PDB entry 6VX4 | electron microscopy, 3.12 A resolution | chains C and A of the 9 polymer chains in the assembly

[Chain C (and A)]
Name: Pertussis like toxin subunit B
From: Salmonella enterica subsp. enterica serovar Typhi str. CT18
Notes: chain A of this document is another copy of the same molecule, construct and numbering; everything in this record applies to it too
UniProtKB: A0A286LNT9 (A0A286LNT9_SALET); residues 24-137 here = UniProt positions 24-137
Amino-acid sequence (114 residues; each row starts with the number of its first residue):
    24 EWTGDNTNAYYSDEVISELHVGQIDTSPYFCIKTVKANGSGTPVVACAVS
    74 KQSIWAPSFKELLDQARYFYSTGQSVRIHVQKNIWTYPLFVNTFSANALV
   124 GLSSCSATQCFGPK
Disulfides: Cys-54/Cys-70, Cys-128/Cys-133

[How chain C and chain A interact]
Pairs across the interface (69; chain C residue first):
  Glu-24(C) / Gln-46(A)  hydrogen bond
  Glu-24(C) / Ile-47(A)
  Glu-24(C) / Asp-48(A)  hydrogen bond (backbone-backbone)
  Glu-24(C) / Thr-49(A)
  Trp-25(C) / Gln-46(A)
  Trp-25(C) / Ile-47(A)
  Trp-25(C) / Tyr-52(A)  hydrogen bond
  Trp-25(C) / Leu-112(A)
  Trp-25(C) / Phe-113(A)
  Trp-25(C) / Thr-116(A)
  Trp-25(C) / Phe-117(A)  hydrophobic
  Thr-26(C) / His-43(A)
  Thr-26(C) / Gln-46(A)  hydrogen bond (backbone-backbone)
  Thr-26(C) / Tyr-52(A)
  Asp-28(C) / Tyr-110(A)
  Ile-77(C) / Gln-46(A)  hydrogen bond (backbone-side chain)
  Ile-77(C) / Thr-49(A)
  Trp-78(C) / Gln-46(A)
  Pro-80(C) / Gln-46(A)
  Pro-80(C) / Thr-49(A)
  Pro-80(C) / Pro-51(A)
  Ser-81(C) / Gly-45(A)
  Ser-81(C) / Gln-46(A)  hydrogen bond
  Ser-81(C) / Pro-51(A)
  Lys-83(C) / Lys-83(A)
  Glu-84(C) / Val-44(A)
  Glu-84(C) / Pro-51(A)
  Glu-84(C) / Phe-82(A)
  Glu-84(C) / Lys-83(A)
  Glu-84(C) / Leu-86(A)
  Glu-84(C) / Arg-90(A)
  Leu-85(C) / Val-44(A)  hydrophobic
  Asp-87(C) / Arg-90(A)
  Gln-88(C) / Leu-42(A)
  Gln-88(C) / Val-44(A)
  Gln-88(C) / Leu-86(A)
  Gln-88(C) / Arg-90(A)  hydrogen bond
  Tyr-91(C) / Arg-90(A)
  Tyr-91(C) / Tyr-93(A)
  Tyr-91(C) / Ser-94(A)  hydrogen bond (side chain-backbone)
  Phe-92(C) / Leu-42(A)
  Phe-92(C) / Tyr-93(A)  hydrophobic
  Gln-97(C) / Tyr-93(A)  hydrogen bond
  His-102(C) / His-43(A)
  Val-123(C) / Gly-45(A)
  Val-123(C) / Gln-46(A)
  Gly-124(C) / Val-44(A)
  Gly-124(C) / Gly-45(A)
  Leu-125(C) / His-43(A)  hydrogen bond (backbone-side chain)
  Leu-125(C) / Val-44(A)  hydrogen bond (backbone-backbone)
  Ser-126(C) / Leu-42(A)
  Ser-126(C) / His-43(A)
  Ser-127(C) / Glu-41(A)  hydrogen bond
  Ser-127(C) / Leu-42(A)  hydrogen bond (backbone-backbone)
  Ser-127(C) / Tyr-93(A)  hydrogen bond
  Ser-129(C) / Glu-41(A)
  Gln-132(C) / Lys-56(A)
  Phe-134(C) / Glu-41(A)
  Phe-134(C) / Leu-42(A)
  Phe-134(C) / His-43(A)
  Phe-134(C) / Cys-54(A)
  Phe-134(C) / Lys-56(A)
  Phe-134(C) / Val-68(A)  hydrophobic
  Phe-134(C) / Phe-117(A)  hydrophobic
  Gly-135(C) / Thr-116(A)
  Gly-135(C) / Phe-117(A)
  Pro-136(C) / His-43(A)
  Pro-136(C) / Thr-116(A)
  Pro-136(C) / Phe-117(A)
Interface residues without a listed pair, chain C (29 interface residues in all): Ala-79, Cys-128
Interface residues without a listed pair, chain A (28 interface residues in all): Ser-40, Ser-50, Ile-55

[Summary]
The interface between chain C and chain A involves 29 residues on one side and 28 on the other; the contacts
include 14 hydrogen bonds. Polar contacts include Glu-24(C)/Gln-46(A), Trp-25(C)/Tyr-52(A) and
Ile-77(C)/Gln-46(A).
Both chains are Pertussis like toxin subunit B (Salmonella enterica subsp. enterica serovar Typhi str. CT18).
Entry 6VX4 (Density-fitted Model Structure of Antibody Variable Domains of TyTx11 in Complex with Typhoid
Toxin) was determined by electron microscopy.
